PDB entry 8BDG | X-ray diffraction, 2.35 A resolution | chains C and E of the 6 polymer chains in the assembly

Chain C:
Name: Tubulin alpha-1B chain
Source organism: Bos taurus
UniProtKB: P81947 (TBA1B_BOVIN); numbering as in UniProt (aligned over 1-451)
Chain sequence (451 residues; numbered 1 to 451; the number before each row is that of its first residue):
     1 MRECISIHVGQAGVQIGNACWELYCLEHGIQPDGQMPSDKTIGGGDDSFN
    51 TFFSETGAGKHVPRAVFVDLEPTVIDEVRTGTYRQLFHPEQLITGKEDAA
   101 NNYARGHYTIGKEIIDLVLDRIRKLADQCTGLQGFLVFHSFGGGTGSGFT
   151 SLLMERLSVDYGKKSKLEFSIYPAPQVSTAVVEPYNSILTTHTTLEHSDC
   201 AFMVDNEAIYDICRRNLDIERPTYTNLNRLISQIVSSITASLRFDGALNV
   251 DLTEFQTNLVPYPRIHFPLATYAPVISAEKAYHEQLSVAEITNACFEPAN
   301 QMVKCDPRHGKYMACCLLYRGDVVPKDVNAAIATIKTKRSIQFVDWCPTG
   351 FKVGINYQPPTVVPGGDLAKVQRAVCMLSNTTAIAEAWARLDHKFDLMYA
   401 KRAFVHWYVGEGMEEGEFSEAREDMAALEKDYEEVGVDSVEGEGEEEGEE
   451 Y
Not modelled in the structure: 441-451
Ligand contacts: GTP (guanosine-5'-triphosphate): Gly-10, Gln-11, Ala-12, Gln-15, Ile-16, Asp-69, Asp-98, Ala-99, Ala-100, Asn-101, Ser-140, Gly-142, Gly-143, Gly-144, Thr-145, Gly-146, Ile-171, Pro-173, Val-177, Ser-178, Thr-179, Glu-183, Asn-206, Tyr-224, Leu-227, Asn-228, Ile-231

Chain E:
Name: Stathmin-4
Source organism: Rattus norvegicus
UniProtKB: P63043 (STMN4_RAT); residues 5-145 here correspond to UniProt positions 49-189 (UniProt number = residue number + 44)
Chain sequence (143 residues; row label = number of the first residue in the row):
     3 MADMEVIELNKCTSGQSFEVILKPPSFDGVPEFNASLPRRRDPSLEEIQK
    53 KLEAAEERRKYQEAELLKHLAEKREHEREVIQKAIEENNNFIKMAKEKLA
   103 QKMESNKENREAHLAAMLERLQEKDKHAEEVRKNKELKEEASR
Not modelled in the structure: 3-5, 28-43, 142-145
Construct notes: initiating methionine (3); expression tag (4)
Curated features (UniProtKB/Swiss-Prot):
  - modified residue: Ser-46 (Phosphoserine)

Interface between chain C and chain E:
Contacting residue pairs - 30 pairs, chain C then chain E:
  His-107(C) / Lys-104(E)
  His-107(C) / Met-105(E)
  Tyr-108(C) / Lys-104(E)
  Tyr-108(C) / Met-105(E)  hydrophobic
  Tyr-108(C) / Asn-108(E)
  Thr-109(C) / Arg-112(E)
  Lys-112(C) / Met-105(E)
  Glu-155(C) / Leu-101(E)
  Glu-155(C) / Lys-104(E)  salt bridge
  Arg-156(C) / Leu-101(E)
  Ser-158(C) / Phe-93(E)
  Ser-158(C) / Ile-94(E)
  Val-159(C) / Ile-94(E)
  Val-159(C) / Lys-98(E)
  Gly-162(C) / Asn-90(E)
  Gly-162(C) / Ile-94(E)
  Lys-163(C) / Asn-90(E)  hydrogen bond (backbone-side chain)
  Lys-163(C) / Phe-93(E)
  Thr-193(C) / Lys-104(E)
  His-197(C) / Phe-93(E)
  Val-409(C) / His-115(E)  hydrogen bond (backbone-side chain)
  Gly-410(C) / Arg-112(E)
  Glu-411(C) / Asn-108(E)  hydrogen bond (backbone-side chain)
  Glu-411(C) / Arg-112(E)  salt bridge
  Gly-412(C) / Asn-108(E)
  Gly-412(C) / Asn-111(E)  hydrogen bond (backbone-side chain)
  Gly-412(C) / Arg-112(E)
  Met-413(C) / Asn-108(E)
  Glu-414(C) / Ser-107(E)  hydrogen bond
  Glu-414(C) / Asn-111(E)  hydrogen bond
Other interface residues (no listed pair), chain C (20 interface residues in all): Leu-152, Glu-196
Other interface residues (no listed pair), chain E (14 interface residues in all): Ala-97, Lys-100

Overview:
20 residues of chain C face 14 of chain E across their interface; the contacts include 6 hydrogen bonds and 2
salt bridges. Among the polar pairs are Glu-155(C)/Lys-104(E), Glu-411(C)/Arg-112(E) and Lys-163(C)/Asn-90(E).
Chain C binds GTP.
Here chain C is Tubulin alpha-1B chain (Bos taurus) and chain E is Stathmin-4 (Rattus norvegicus). Entry 8BDG
(Tubulin-taxane-2b complex) was determined by X-ray diffraction together with 8BDE and 8BDF from the same
study.
